PDB entry 6J95 | X-ray diffraction, 2.00 A resolution | chain A

# Chain A
Name: Protein LUTEIN DEFICIENT 5, chloroplastic
From: Arabidopsis thaliana
Notes: EC 1.14.-.-
UniProtKB: Q93VK5 (LUT5_ARATH); numbering as in UniProt (aligned over 78-595)
Sequence (519 residues; each row starts with the number of its first residue):
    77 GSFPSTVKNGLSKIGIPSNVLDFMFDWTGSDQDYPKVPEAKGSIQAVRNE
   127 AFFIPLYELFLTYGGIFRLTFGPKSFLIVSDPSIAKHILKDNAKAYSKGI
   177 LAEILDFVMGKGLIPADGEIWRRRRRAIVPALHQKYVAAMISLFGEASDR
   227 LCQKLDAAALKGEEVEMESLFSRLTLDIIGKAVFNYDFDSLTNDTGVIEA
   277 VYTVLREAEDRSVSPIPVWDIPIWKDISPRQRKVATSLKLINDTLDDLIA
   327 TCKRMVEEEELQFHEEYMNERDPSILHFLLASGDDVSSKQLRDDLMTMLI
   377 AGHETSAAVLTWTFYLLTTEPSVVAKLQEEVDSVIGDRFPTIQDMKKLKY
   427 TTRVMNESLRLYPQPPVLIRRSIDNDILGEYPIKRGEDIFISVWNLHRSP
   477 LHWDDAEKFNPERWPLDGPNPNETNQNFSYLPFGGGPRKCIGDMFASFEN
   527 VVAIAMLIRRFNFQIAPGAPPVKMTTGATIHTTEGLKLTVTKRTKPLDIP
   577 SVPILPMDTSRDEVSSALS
Disordered / not traced: 77-126, 296-303, 361, 581-595
Construct notes: expression tag (77)
Ion coordination: heme Fe near C516 (its only coordinating residue here)
Residues lining bound ligands:
  - heme (HEM): K174, L177, L189, I190, W197, R201, L208, I255, M374, A377, G378, T381, S382, V385, L435, Q440, P441, L444, R446, P508, F509, G510, P513, R514, K515, C516, I517, G518, F521, A522, N526
  - retinal (RET): F128, F129, L177, I180, L181, M185, I190, S288, I292, I376, A377, T381, P441, V443, I445, F466, T552, G553, A554, T555
UniProt features mapped onto this chain:
  - binding site (heme): C516
  - mutagenesis: E283 (E283K: In lut5-2; decreased activity)
Reported in the primary citation:
  - binding site for retinal: F128, L177, I180, L181, I190, I292, A377, T381, P441, V443, I445, F466, A554, T555
  - heme coordination: C516
  - catalytic residues: T381 (proposed by the authors, not directly observed)
  - specificity-determining residues: L177, L181, M185, I190

# Summary
Bound to chain A: heme and retinal. UniProt lists heme-binding residue C516 and one mutagenesis site. From the
paper: the catalytic residue T381; a binding site for retinal at F128, L177 and I180 among others.
Chain A is Protein LUTEIN DEFICIENT 5, chloroplastic (Arabidopsis thaliana); the structure, Crystal structure
of CYP97A3 in complex with retinal, was determined by X-ray diffraction, deposited together with 6L8H, 6L8I
and 6L8J.
